6HJY - chains B and H of the 10 polymer chains in the assembly; structure by X-ray diffraction, 2.78 A resolution.

Chain B:
Protein: Cys-loop ligand-gated ion channel
Source organism: Dickeya chrysanthemi
UniProtKB: P0C7B7 (ELIC_DICCH); the construct has insertions or renumbered stretches relative to UniProt, so the offset changes along the chain: 8-163 = UniProt 8-163; 165-285 = UniProt 164-284
Sequence (280 residues; each row starts with the number of its first residue):
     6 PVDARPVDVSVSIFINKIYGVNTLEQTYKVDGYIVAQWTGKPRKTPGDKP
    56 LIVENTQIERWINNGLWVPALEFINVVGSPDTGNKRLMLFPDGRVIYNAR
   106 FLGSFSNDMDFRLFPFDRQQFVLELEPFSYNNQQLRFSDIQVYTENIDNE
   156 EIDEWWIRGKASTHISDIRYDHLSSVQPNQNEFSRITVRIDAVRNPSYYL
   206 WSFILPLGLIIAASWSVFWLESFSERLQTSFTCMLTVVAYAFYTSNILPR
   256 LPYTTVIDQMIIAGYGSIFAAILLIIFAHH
Disordered / not traced: 6
Differences from the reference sequence: expression tag (6-7); insertion (164); conflict Cys-238 (Leu237 in P0C7B7)

Chain H:
Protein: nanobody 72
Source organism: Lama glama
Notes: antibody fragment or engineered binder
Sequence (123 residues; numbered 2 to 124; the number before each row is that of its first residue):
     2 VQLQESGGGLVQAGGSLRLSCAASGRIFSTNVMGWFRQAPGKEREFVATV
    52 GRIGGSTVYADFVKGRFTLSRDNAKNMVYLQMNSLKPEDTAVYYCGARIG
   102 GSDRLAPENYGYWGQGTQVTVSS
Disulfides: Cys-22/Cys-96

How chain B and chain H interact:
Contacting residue pairs (19; chain B residue first):
  Phe-19(B) with Ile-54(H), hydrophobic; Gly-55(H)
  Ile-20(B) with Ile-54(H)
  Asn-21(B) with Ile-54(H)
  Tyr-148(B) with Ile-54(H); Gly-55(H)
  Thr-149(B) with Ile-54(H); Gly-55(H), hydrogen bond (backbone-backbone)
  Glu-150(B) with Arg-53(H); Ile-54(H)
  Asn-151(B) with Asn-32(H); Val-51(H); Gly-52(H), hydrogen bond (side chain-backbone); Arg-53(H), hydrogen bond (backbone-backbone); Ile-54(H), hydrogen bond (side chain-backbone); Gly-55(H); Arg-105(H)
  Ile-152(B) with Asn-32(H)
  Asp-153(B) with Arg-99(H), salt bridge
Interface residues without a listed pair, chain H (10 interface residues in all): Ser-30, Val-33

Overview:
9 residues of chain B and 10 residues of chain H are in contact; the contacts include 4 hydrogen bonds and 1
salt bridge. Polar pairs include Asp-153(B)/Arg-99(H), Asn-151(B)/Gly-52(H) and Asn-151(B)/Ile-54(H).
Here chain B is Cys-loop ligand-gated ion channel (Dickeya chrysanthemi) and chain H is nanobody 72 (Lama
glama). Entry 6HJY (X-ray structure of a pentameric ligand gated ion channel from Erwinia chrysanthemi (ELIC)
Delta8 truncation mutant ...) was determined by X-ray diffraction, deposited together with 6HJX and 6HK0.
